PDB entry 3ZU5 | X-ray diffraction, 2.00 A resolution | chain A

[Chain A]
Name: Putative reductase YPO4104/Y4119/YP_4011
From: Yersinia pestis
Notes: EC 1.3.1.-
UniProt: Q8Z9U1 (Y4104_YERPE); residues 1-399 here = UniProt positions 1-399
Sequence (405 residues; row label = number of the first residue in the row; numbers below 1 keep their minus sign (Gly-5 is residue -5)):
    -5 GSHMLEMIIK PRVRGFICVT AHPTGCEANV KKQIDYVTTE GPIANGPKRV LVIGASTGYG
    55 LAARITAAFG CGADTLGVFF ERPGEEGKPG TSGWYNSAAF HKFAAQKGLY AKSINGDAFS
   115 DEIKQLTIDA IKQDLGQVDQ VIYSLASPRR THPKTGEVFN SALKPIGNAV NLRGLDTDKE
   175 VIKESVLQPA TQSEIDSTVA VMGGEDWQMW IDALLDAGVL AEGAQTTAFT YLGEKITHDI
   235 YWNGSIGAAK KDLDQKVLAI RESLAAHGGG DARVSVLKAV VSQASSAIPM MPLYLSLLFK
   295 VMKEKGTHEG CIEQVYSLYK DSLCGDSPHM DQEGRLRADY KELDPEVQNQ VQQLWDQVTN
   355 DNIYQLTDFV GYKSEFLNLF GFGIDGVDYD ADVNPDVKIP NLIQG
Disordered / not traced: -5
Sequence notes: expression tag (-5 to 0); variant Ser276 (Thr in Q8Z9U1)
Bound ions: Na+: Thr51, Ser138 (together with NADH)
Residues lining bound ligands:
  - AEW (1-(3-amino-2-methylbenzyl)-4-hexylpyridin-2(1H)-one): Ala140, Ser141, Ser155, Leu157, Met196, Tyr225, Thr231, Tyr235, Ile240, Lys244, Ala273, Ser276, Met284, Met285, Tyr288
  - NADH (NAI; 1,4-dihydronicotinamide adenine dinucleotide): Gly48, Ala49, Ser50, Thr51, Gly52, Tyr53, Val72, Phe73, Phe74, Glu75, Gly110, Asp111, Ala112, Phe113, Ser138, Leu139, Ala140, Ser141, Met196, Phe223, Thr224, Tyr225, Tyr235, Lys244, Leu271, Lys272, Ala273, Val274, Ser276, Gln277

[Summary]
Chain A binds NADH and compound AEW. The Na+ site is built by Thr51 and Ser138.
Chain A is Putative reductase YPO4104/Y4119/YP_4011 (Yersinia pestis); the structure, Structure of the
enoyl-ACP reductase FabV from Yersinia pestis with the cofactor NADH and the 2-pyridone ..., was determined by
X-ray diffraction together with 3ZU3 and 3ZU4 from the same study.
